PDB entry 3FXI | X-ray diffraction, 3.10 A resolution | chains A and D of the 4 polymer chains in the assembly

[Chain A]
Molecule: Toll-like receptor 4
Organism: Homo sapiens
Notes: fragment: extracellular domain, residues 27-631
Reference sequence: O00206 (TLR4_HUMAN); residue numbers follow UniProt; this construct covers 27-631
Chain sequence (605 residues; row label = number of the first residue in the row):
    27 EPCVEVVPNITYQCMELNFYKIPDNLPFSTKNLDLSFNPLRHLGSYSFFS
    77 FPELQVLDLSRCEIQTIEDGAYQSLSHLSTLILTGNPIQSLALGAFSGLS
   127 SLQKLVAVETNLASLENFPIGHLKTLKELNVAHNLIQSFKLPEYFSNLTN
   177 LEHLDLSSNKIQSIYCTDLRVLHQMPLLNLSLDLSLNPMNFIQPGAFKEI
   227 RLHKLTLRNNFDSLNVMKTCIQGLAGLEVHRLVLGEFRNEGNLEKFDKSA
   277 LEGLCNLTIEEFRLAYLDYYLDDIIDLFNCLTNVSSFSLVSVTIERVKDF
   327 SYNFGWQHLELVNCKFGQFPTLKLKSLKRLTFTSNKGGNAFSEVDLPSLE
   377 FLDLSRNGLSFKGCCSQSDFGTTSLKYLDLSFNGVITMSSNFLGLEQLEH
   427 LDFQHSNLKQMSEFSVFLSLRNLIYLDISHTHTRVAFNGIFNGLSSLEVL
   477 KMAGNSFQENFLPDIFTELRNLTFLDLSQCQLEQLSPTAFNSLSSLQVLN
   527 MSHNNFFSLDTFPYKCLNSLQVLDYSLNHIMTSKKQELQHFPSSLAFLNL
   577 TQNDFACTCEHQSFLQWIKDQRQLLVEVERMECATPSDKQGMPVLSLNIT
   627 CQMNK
Not modelled in the structure: 628-631
Swiss-Prot annotation at these positions:
  - glycosylation (N-linked (GlcNAc...) asparagine): Asn35, Asn173, Asn205, Asn282, Asn309, Asn497, Asn526, Asn575, Asn624, Asn630
  - natural variant: Asp299 (D299G: In allele TLR4*B), Thr399 (T399I: In allele TLR4*B)
  - mutagenesis: His431 (H431A: Partially diminishes NF-kappa-B activation induced by Ni(2+). Strongly reduces NF-kappa-B activation induced by Ni(2+); when associated with A-456 or A-458), His456 (H456A: Partially diminishes NF-kappa-B activation induced by Ni(2+). Strongly reduces NF-kappa-B activation induced by Ni(2+); when associated with A-431 ...), His458 (H458A: Partially diminishes NF-kappa-B activation induced by Ni(2+). Strongly reduces NF-kappa-B activation induced by Ni(2+); when associated with A-431 ...), Asn526 (N526A: Abolishes LPS-response and prevents the cell surface expression), Asn575 (N575A: Abolishes LPS-response and prevents the cell surface expression)
Disulfide bonds: Cys29-Cys40, Cys281-Cys306, Cys390-Cys391, Cys583-Cys609, Cys585-Cys627
Covalently attached groups: glycan linked to Asn173, Asn205, Asn497; N-acetylglucosamine (NAG) linked to Asn526, Asn575
Bound ions: Mg2+ near Asp294 (its only coordinating residue here)
Residues lining bound ligands:
  - 3-hydroxy-tetradecanoic acid / 2-amino-2-deoxy-beta-D-glucopyranose / L-glycero-alpha-D-manno-heptopyranose / 3-deoxy-manno-oct-2-ulosonic acid / myristic acid / 2-amino-2-deoxy-alpha-D-glucopyranose: Ser415, Gln436, Glu439, Phe440, Ser441
  - 3-hydroxy-tetradecanoic acid / L-glycero-alpha-D-manno-heptopyranose / 3-deoxy-manno-oct-2-ulosonic acid / myristic acid / 2-amino-2-deoxy-alpha-D-glucopyranose: Arg264, Asp294, Tyr296, Thr319, Glu321, Arg322, Lys341, Lys362
From the paper describing this entry:
  - binding site for 3-hydroxy-tetradecanoic acid: Gln436, Phe440

[Chain D]
Molecule: Lymphocyte antigen 96
Organism: Homo sapiens
Reference sequence: Q9Y6Y9 (LY96_HUMAN); residue numbers follow UniProt; this construct covers 19-160
Chain sequence (142 residues; numbered 19 to 160; the number before each row is that of its first residue):
    19 QKQYWVCNSSDASISYTYCDKMQYPISINVNPCIELKGSKGLLHIFYIPR
    69 RDLKQLYFNLYITVNTMNLPKRKEVICRGSDDDYSFCRALKGETVNTTIS
   119 FSFKGIKFSKGKYKCVVEAISGSPEEMLFCLEFVILHQPNSN
Not modelled in the structure: 159-160
Swiss-Prot annotation at these positions:
  - region: Phe119 to Gly123 (Interaction with lipopolysaccharide)
  - glycosylation (N-linked (GlcNAc...) asparagine): Asn26, Asn114
  - natural variant: Gly56 (R56G: this construct carries the variant)
  - mutagenesis: Cys95 (C95Y: Abolishes LPS-response)
Disulfide bonds: Cys25-Cys51, Cys37-Cys148, Cys95-Cys105
Covalently attached groups: N-acetylglucosamine (NAG) linked to Asn114
Residues lining bound ligands: 3-hydroxy-tetradecanoic acid / 2-amino-2-deoxy-beta-D-glucopyranose / L-glycero-alpha-D-manno-heptopyranose / 3-deoxy-manno-oct-2-ulosonic acid / myristic acid / 2-amino-2-deoxy-alpha-D-glucopyranose: Val24, Ile32, Ile44, Ile46, Val48, Ile52, Lys58, Leu61, Ile63, Tyr65, Leu71, Leu74, Phe76, Leu78, Val82, Leu87, Arg90, Glu92, Ile94, Tyr102, Phe104, Ile117, Ser118, Phe119, Ser120, Phe121, Lys122, Gly123, Ile124, Phe126, Ser127, Tyr131, Cys133, Val135, Leu146, Phe147, Phe151
From the paper describing this entry:
  - binding site for phosphate ion: Ser118
  - binding site for 3-hydroxy-tetradecanoic acid: Phe126, Tyr131
  - mutagenesis - K125A: unchanged binding to LPS (citing earlier work)
  - mutagenesis - K125A: unchanged signaling in response to LPS (citing earlier work)

[Interface between chain A and chain D]
Contacting residue pairs (23; chain A residue first):
  Ser415(A) - Ile124(D)
  Ser416(A) - Gly123(D)  hydrogen bond (side chain-backbone)
  Asn417(A) - Ile124(D)
  Asn417(A) - Lys125(D)  hydrogen bond (side chain-backbone)
  Leu419(A) - Gly123(D)
  Leu419(A) - Lys125(D)
  Ser438(A) - Pro88(D)
  Glu439(A) - Leu87(D)
  Glu439(A) - Arg90(D)  salt bridge
  Phe440(A) - Leu87(D)
  Leu444(A) - Lys125(D)
  Leu444(A) - Phe126(D)
  Leu444(A) - Ser127(D)
  Ser445(A) - Lys125(D)
  Ala462(A) - Asn86(D)
  Ala462(A) - Pro88(D)
  Phe463(A) - Val82(D)  hydrophobic
  Phe463(A) - Met85(D)  hydrophobic
  Phe463(A) - Asn86(D)
  Phe463(A) - Leu87(D)  hydrophobic
  Asn464(A) - Met85(D)
  Gly465(A) - Met85(D)
  Asn468(A) - Met85(D)

[Summary]
The interface between chain A and chain D involves 14 residues on one side and 11 on the other, with 2
hydrogen bonds and 1 salt bridge. Polar pairs include Glu439(A)-Arg90(D), Ser416(A)-Gly123(D) and
Asn417(A)-Lys125(D). The paper reports a binding site for 3-hydroxy-tetradecanoic acid at Gln436(A), Phe440(A)
and Phe126(D) among others; K125A of chain D leaves binding to LPS unchanged.
Here chain A is Toll-like receptor 4 and chain D is Lymphocyte antigen 96, both from Homo sapiens. Entry 3FXI
(Crystal structure of the human TLR4-human MD-2-E.coli LPS Ra complex) was determined by X-ray diffraction.
